PDB entry 6R0P | X-ray diffraction, 1.60 A resolution | chain A

[Chain A]
Name: Non-structural polyprotein
Organism: Getah virus
UniProtKB: A0A143SL92 (A0A143SL92_GETV); residues 1-160 here correspond to UniProt positions 1333-1492 (UniProt number = residue number + 1332)
Sequence (168 residues; row label = number of the first residue in the row; numbers below 1 keep their minus sign (Met-1 is residue -1)):
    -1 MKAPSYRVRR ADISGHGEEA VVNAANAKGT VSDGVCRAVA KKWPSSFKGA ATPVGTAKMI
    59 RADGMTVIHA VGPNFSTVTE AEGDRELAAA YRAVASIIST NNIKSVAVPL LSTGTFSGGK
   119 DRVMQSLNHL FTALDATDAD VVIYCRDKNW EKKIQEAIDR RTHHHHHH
Unresolved in the structure: -1 to 0, 160-166
Differences from the reference sequence: initiating methionine (-1); expression tag (0, 161-166)
Small-molecule neighbours: ADPr (JNT; [[(2R,3S,4R,5R)-5-(6-aminopurin-9-yl)-3,4-bis(oxidanyl)oxolan-2-yl]methoxy-oxidanyl-phosphoryl] [(2R,3S,4S)-2,3,4,5-tetrakis(oxidanyl)pentyl] hydrogen phosphate): Ala9, Asp10, Ile11, Asn21, Ala22, Ala23, Asn24, Thr28, Val29, Ser30, Asp31, Gly32, Val33, Cys34, Ala36, Pro107, Leu108, Leu109, Ser110, Thr111, Gly112, Thr113, Phe114, Ser115, Tyr142, Cys143, Arg144, Trp148
Reported in the primary citation:
  - binding site for ADPr: Asp31, Thr113
  - catalytic residues: Cys34 (proposed by the authors, not directly observed)

[In short]
Ligands of chain A: ADPr. From the paper: the catalytic residue Cys34; a binding site for ADPr at Asp31 and
Thr113.
Chain A is Non-structural polyprotein (Getah virus); the structure, Getah virus macro domain in complex with
ADPr in double open conformation, was determined by X-ray diffraction, deposited together with 6QZU, 6R0F,
6R0G, 6R0R and 6R0T.
